PDB entry 5YGF | X-ray diffraction, 1.70 A resolution | chains A and D

Chain A:
Name: GH18329p
From: Drosophila melanogaster
Reference sequence: Q9VQ91 (Q9VQ91_DROME); residue numbers follow UniProt; this construct covers 259-479
Sequence (223 residues; row label = number of the first residue in the row):
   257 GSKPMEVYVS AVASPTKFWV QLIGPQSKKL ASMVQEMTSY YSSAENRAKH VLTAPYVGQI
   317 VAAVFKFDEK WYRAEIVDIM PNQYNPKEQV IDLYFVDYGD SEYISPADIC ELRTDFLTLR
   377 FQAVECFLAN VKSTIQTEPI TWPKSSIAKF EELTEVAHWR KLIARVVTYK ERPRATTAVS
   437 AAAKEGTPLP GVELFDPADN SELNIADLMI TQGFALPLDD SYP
Not modelled in the structure: 257, 394-395, 475-479
Sequence notes: expression tag (257-258); engineered mutation A287 (Asp in Q9VQ91)
Swiss-Prot annotation at these positions:
  - mutagenesis: F323 (F323A: Decreased binding to piwi), Y328 (Y328A: Significant decrease in binding to unmethylated piwi; Y328A: Unable to rescue fertility and transposon activation defects in mutants. Abolishes binding to piwi; when associated with R-348), D348 (D348R: Decreased binding to piwi and unable to rescue fertility and transposon activation defects in mutants. Abolishes binding to piwi; when associated with A-328), Y354 (Y354A: Decreased binding to unmethylated piwi), D356 (D356A: Decreased binding to unmethylated piwi), E358 (E358A: Decreased binding to piwi), Y359 (Y359A: Decreased binding to unmethylated piwi; Y359R: Decreased binding to piwi), E407 (E407A: Decreased binding to piwi)
What the authors report for this chain:
  - mutagenesis - F321A: unchanged binding to Asp-gln-gly-arg-gly-arg-arg-arg-pro (chain D)
  - specificity-determining residues: D348, D356, Y359 (by similarity / conservation)

Chain D:
Name: Asp-gln-gly-arg-gly-arg-arg-arg-pro
From: Drosophila melanogaster
Sequence (9 residues; each row starts with the number of its first residue):
     4 DQGRGRRRP
What the authors report for this chain:
  - mutagenesis - P12A: unchanged binding to GH18329p (chain A)

Interface between chain A and chain D:
Contacting residue pairs (24):
  S266(A) - R10(D)
  A267(A) - R9(D)
  V268(A) - G8(D)
  V268(A) - R9(D)  hydrogen bond (backbone-backbone)
  A269(A) - Q5(D)
  A269(A) - R7(D)
  K273(A) - G6(D)  hydrogen bond (side chain-backbone)
  W275(A) - G8(D)
  F321(A) - R10(D)
  Y328(A) - R10(D)  hydrogen bond
  D348(A) - R7(D)  salt bridge
  F351(A) - R10(D)
  Y354(A) - R10(D)
  D356(A) - G8(D)
  D356(A) - R10(D)  salt bridge
  S357(A) - R7(D)
  S357(A) - G8(D)  hydrogen bond (backbone-backbone)
  E358(A) - R7(D)
  Y359(A) - R7(D)  hydrogen bond
  T397(A) - Q5(D)  hydrogen bond
  W398(A) - Q5(D)  hydrogen bond (backbone-side chain)
  I403(A) - Q5(D)
  E407(A) - R11(D)  salt bridge
  H414(A) - P12(D)
Also at the interface, not in a pair above, chain A (26 interface residues in all): S270, D324, L349, G355, V412, A413
From the paper, about this interface:
  - specific contacts: D324(A)-R10(D) (water-mediated contact), D356(A)-R10(D) (salt bridge), E407(A)-R11(D) (salt bridge), Q5(D)-W398(A), R7(D)-D348(A)
  - hot spots on chain A (mutagenesis) - E358A, Y359A: decreased binding to Asp-gln-gly-arg-gly-arg-arg-arg-pro (chain D)
  - hot spots on chain D (mutagenesis) - R9K: decreased binding to GH18329p (chain A)
  - hot spots on chain D (mutagenesis) - R7K/R9K/R10K/R11K: abolished binding to GH18329p (chain A)

Overview:
Chain A and chain D form an interface of 26 and 8 residues respectively, with 7 hydrogen bonds and 3 salt
bridges. Polar pairs include D348(A)-R7(D), D356(A)-R10(D) and E407(A)-R11(D). The paper describes a
water-mediated contact between D324(A) and R10(D); contacts between D348(A) and R7(D) and Q5(D) and W398(A);
salt bridges between D356(A) and R10(D) and E407(A) and R11(D). The paper reports that E358A and Y359A of
chain A reduce binding to Asp-gln-gly-arg-gly-arg-arg-arg-pro (chain D); specificity determinants D348(A),
D356(A) and Y359(A); 6 substitutions were tested in all.
Here chain A is GH18329p and chain D is Asp-gln-gly-arg-gly-arg-arg-arg-pro, both from Drosophila
melanogaster. Entry 5YGF (Crystal structure of Drosophila melanogaster Papi extended Tudor domain (D287A) in
complex with Piwi N-terminal R10-unme ...) was determined by X-ray diffraction (same publication as 5YGB, 5YGC
and 5YGD).
